Entry 6RD7 (electron microscopy, 2.73 A resolution); this record covers chains 1 and 5 of the 18 polymer chains in the assembly.

[Chain 1]
Molecule: ATP synthase associated protein ASA1
Organism: Polytomella sp. Pringsheim 198.80
UniProt: Q85JD5 (Q85JD5_9CHLO); residues 1-618 here = UniProt positions 1-618
Chain sequence (618 residues; numbered 1 to 618; the number before each row is that of its first residue):
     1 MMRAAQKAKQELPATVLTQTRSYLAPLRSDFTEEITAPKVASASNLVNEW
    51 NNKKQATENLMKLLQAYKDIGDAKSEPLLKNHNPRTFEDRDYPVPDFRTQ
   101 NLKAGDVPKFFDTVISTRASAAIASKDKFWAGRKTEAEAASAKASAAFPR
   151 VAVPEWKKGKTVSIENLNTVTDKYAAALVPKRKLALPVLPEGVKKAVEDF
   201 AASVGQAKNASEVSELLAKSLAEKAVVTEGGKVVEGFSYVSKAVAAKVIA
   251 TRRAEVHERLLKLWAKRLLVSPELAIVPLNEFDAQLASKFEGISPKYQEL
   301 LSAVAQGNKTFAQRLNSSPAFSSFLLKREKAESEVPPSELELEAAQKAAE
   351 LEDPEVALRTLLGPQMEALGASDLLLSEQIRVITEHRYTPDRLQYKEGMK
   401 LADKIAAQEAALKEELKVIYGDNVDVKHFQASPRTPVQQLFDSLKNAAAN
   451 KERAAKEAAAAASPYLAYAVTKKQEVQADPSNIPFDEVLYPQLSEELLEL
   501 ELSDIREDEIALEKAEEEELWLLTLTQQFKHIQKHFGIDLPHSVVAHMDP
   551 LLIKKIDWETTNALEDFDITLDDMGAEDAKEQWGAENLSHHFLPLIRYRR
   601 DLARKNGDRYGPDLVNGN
Unresolved in the structure: 1-22, 618

[Chain 5]
Molecule: Mitochondrial F1F0 ATP synthase associated 14 kDa protein
Organism: Polytomella sp. Pringsheim 198.80
UniProt: A0A024FSR7 (A0A024FSR7_9CHLO); residues 1-123 here = UniProt positions 1-123
Chain sequence (123 residues; row label = number of the first residue in the row):
     1 MKLLPESLQQEAATAAVVASWVLWHLDTQLLPTIMREHKLHACWAAAAKR
    51 YNEKLFKLNPSYDRVLSLPAVSKNQVLENVFHTAPKAPVEHLEKMVSANS
   101 KVYDALNLQSKRVLIWQVKPALF

[Chain 1 / chain 5 interface]
Residue-residue contacts - 152 pairs, chain 1 then chain 5:
  Leu79(1) with Val80(5), hydrophobic
  His82(1) with Asn79(5); His82(5)
  Asn83(1) with Val76(5)
  Pro84(1) with Val71(5), hydrophobic; Val76(5); Asn79(5)
  Arg85(1) with Pro69(5); Val71(5); Ser72(5), hydrogen bond (side chain-backbone); Lys73(5); Val76(5)
  Glu88(1) with Pro69(5); Ala70(5), hydrogen bond (side chain-backbone); Val71(5)
  Arg90(1) with Ser67(5), hydrogen bond (side chain-backbone)
  Val94(1) with Leu66(5), hydrophobic
  Asp96(1) with Asp63(5)
  Phe97(1) with Phe56(5), hydrophobic; Tyr62(5), hydrophobic
  Arg98(1) with Phe56(5), hydrogen bond (side chain-backbone); Lys57(5), hydrogen bond (side chain-backbone); Asn59(5), hydrogen bond (side chain-backbone); Tyr62(5)
  Phe111(1) with Tyr62(5); Asp63(5); Val65(5), hydrophobic; Leu66(5), hydrophobic
  Val114(1) with Leu66(5), hydrophobic
  Ile115(1) with Val65(5); Leu66(5), hydrophobic; Ala70(5)
  Arg118(1) with Leu66(5), hydrogen bond (side chain-backbone); Leu68(5), hydrogen bond (side chain-backbone); Ala70(5)
  Ala119(1) with Ala70(5); Val71(5), hydrophobic; Gln75(5)
  Ile123(1) with Gln75(5)
  Lys126(1) with Asn79(5), hydrogen bond
  Val151(1) with Met95(5), hydrophobic
  Val153(1) with Met95(5), hydrophobic
  Pro154(1) with Asn99(5); Val102(5), hydrophobic
  Trp156(1) with Leu106(5)
  Thr161(1) with Leu106(5); Leu108(5); Ile115(5)
  Val162(1) with Leu106(5), hydrogen bond (backbone-backbone); Asn107(5), hydrogen bond (backbone-side chain)
  Ser163(1) with Asn107(5)
  Ile164(1) with Tyr103(5), hydrophobic; Asn107(5)
  Leu167(1) with Asn99(5); Tyr103(5), hydrophobic
  Val170(1) with Asn99(5)
  Tyr174(1) with His91(5); Leu92(5); Met95(5); Val96(5), hydrophobic; Asn99(5), hydrogen bond
  Ala175(1) with Leu92(5)
  Leu178(1) with Pro88(5); Val89(5)
  Phe282(1) with Tyr62(5), hydrophobic
  Leu286(1) with Tyr62(5), hydrophobic
  Ala287(1) with Phe56(5)
  Ser288(1) with Phe56(5)
  Lys289(1) with Glu53(5); Lys57(5)
  Phe290(1) with Asn52(5); Glu53(5), hydrogen bond (backbone-side chain); Phe56(5), hydrophobic
  Glu291(1) with Glu53(5)
  Ile293(1) with Phe56(5), hydrophobic
  Gln394(1) with Val65(5)
  Glu397(1) with Ser72(5), hydrogen bond; Asn74(5), hydrogen bond; Gln75(5)
  Lys400(1) with Asn74(5)
  Leu401(1) with Lys73(5); Asn74(5); Leu77(5), hydrophobic
  Lys404(1) with Asn74(5); Leu77(5); Glu78(5)
  Ser463(1) with Tyr103(5); Asp104(5), hydrogen bond
  Pro464(1) with Tyr103(5)
  Tyr465(1) with Val96(5); Asn99(5); Ser100(5); Tyr103(5), hydrophobic
  Leu466(1) with Ser100(5)
  Ala469(1) with Val96(5), hydrophobic
  Lys473(1) with Val89(5); Leu92(5); Glu93(5), salt bridge
  Leu497(1) with Phe81(5), hydrophobic
  Leu500(1) with Val76(5), hydrophobic
  Glu501(1) with Lys73(5), salt bridge
  Glu507(1) with Pro69(5)
  Ala511(1) with Leu68(5), hydrophobic
  Lys514(1) with Arg64(5), hydrogen bond (backbone-side chain)
  Ala515(1) with Arg64(5)
  Trp521(1) with Leu55(5), hydrophobic
  Leu522(1) with Leu55(5), hydrophobic; Asn59(5)
  Leu525(1) with Tyr51(5)
  Phe529(1) with Trp44(5), hydrophobic
  Ile532(1) with Leu40(5), hydrophobic
  Phe536(1) with Glu37(5); Leu40(5), hydrophobic; His41(5)
  His542(1) with Thr33(5); Glu37(5), salt bridge
  Val545(1) with Leu40(5), hydrophobic
  Leu552(1) with Leu40(5), hydrophobic
  Ile553(1) with Arg36(5)
  Ile556(1) with Met35(5); Arg36(5); Lys39(5); Leu40(5)
  Asp557(1) with Arg36(5), salt bridge
  Glu559(1) with Lys39(5), salt bridge
  Thr560(1) with Pro32(5); Met35(5)
  Leu564(1) with Lys39(5), hydrogen bond (backbone-side chain)
  Glu565(1) with Met35(5); Lys39(5), hydrogen bond (backbone-side chain)
  Asp568(1) with His38(5), salt bridge
  Lys580(1) with Ala46(5)
  Glu581(1) with Ala46(5); Lys49(5); Arg50(5)
  Trp583(1) with Ala42(5), hydrophobic; Cys43(5), hydrophobic
  Gly584(1) with Cys43(5); Ala47(5)
  Ala585(1) with Ala47(5)
  Asn587(1) with Cys43(5), hydrogen bond
  Leu588(1) with Cys43(5); Trp44(5), hydrophobic; Ala47(5), hydrophobic
  His591(1) with Trp44(5); Tyr51(5), hydrogen bond
  Phe592(1) with Tyr51(5), hydrophobic; Lys54(5); Leu55(5), hydrophobic; Leu58(5), hydrophobic
  Leu595(1) with Leu58(5), hydrophobic
  Arg599(1) with Leu58(5), hydrogen bond (side chain-backbone)
Also at the interface, not in a pair above, chain 1 (95 interface residues in all): Pro95, Ala122, Ala152, Thr171, Asp283, Ile405, Gln408, Gln477, Asp504, Glu518
Also at the interface, not in a pair above, chain 5 (64 interface residues in all): Leu31, Pro60

[In short]
95 residues of chain 1 face 64 of chain 5 across their interface, with 22 hydrogen bonds and 6 salt bridges.
Polar contacts include Lys473(1)-Glu93(5), Glu501(1)-Lys73(5) and His542(1)-Glu37(5).
Chain 1 is ATP synthase associated protein ASA1 and chain 5 is Mitochondrial F1F0 ATP synthase associated 14
kDa protein, both from Polytomella sp. Pringsheim 198.80; the structure, CryoEM structure of Polytomella F-ATP
synthase, c-ring position 1, focussed refinement of Fo and peripheral stalk, was determined by electron
microscopy together with 6RD4, 6RD5, 6RD6, 6RD8, 6RD9, 6RDA and 46 further entries from the same study.
